PDB entry 7VQX | electron microscopy, 2.74 A resolution | chains A and B of the 6 polymer chains in the assembly

# Chain A
Protein: Guanine nucleotide-binding protein G(s) subunit alpha isoforms short
From: Bos taurus
UniProt: P04896 (GNAS2_BOVIN); residue numbers follow UniProt; this construct covers 1-394
Amino-acid sequence (394 residues; row label = number of the first residue in the row):
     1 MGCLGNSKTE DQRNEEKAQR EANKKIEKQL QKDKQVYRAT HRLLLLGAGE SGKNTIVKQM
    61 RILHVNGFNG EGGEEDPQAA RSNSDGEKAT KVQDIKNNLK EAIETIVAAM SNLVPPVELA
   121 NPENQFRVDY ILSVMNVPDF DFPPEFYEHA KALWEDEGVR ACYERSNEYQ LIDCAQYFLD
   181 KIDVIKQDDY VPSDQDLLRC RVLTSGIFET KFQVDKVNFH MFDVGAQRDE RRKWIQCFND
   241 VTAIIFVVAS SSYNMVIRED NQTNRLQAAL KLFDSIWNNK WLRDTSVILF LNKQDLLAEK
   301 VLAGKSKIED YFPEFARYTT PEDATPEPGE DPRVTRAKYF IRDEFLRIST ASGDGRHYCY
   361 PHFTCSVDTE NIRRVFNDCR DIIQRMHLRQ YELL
Disordered / not traced: 1-8, 63-203, 253-260
Differences from the reference sequence: engineered mutation Asn54 (Ser in P04896), Ala226 (Gly in P04896), Ala268 (Glu in P04896), Lys271 (Asn in P04896), Asp274 (Lys in P04896), Lys280 (Arg in P04896), Asp284 (Thr in P04896), Thr285 (Ile in P04896), Ser366 (Ala in P04896)
Swiss-Prot annotation at these positions:
  - region: Arg42 to Lys53, Thr55 (G1 motif), Asp196 to Thr204 (G2 motif), Phe219 to Gly225, Gln227, Arg228 (G3 motif), Ile288 to Asp295 (G4 motif), Thr364, Cys365, Val367 to Thr369 (G5 motif)
  - binding site (GTP): Gly47 to Lys53, Thr55, Leu197 to Thr204, Asp223 to Gly225, Gln227, Asn292 to Asp295
  - binding site (Mg(2+)): Thr204
  - modified residue: Ser352 (Phosphoserine)
  - lipidation: Gly2 (N-palmitoyl glycine), Cys3 (S-palmitoyl cysteine)
  - cross-link: Lys300 (Glycyl lysine isopeptide (Lys-Gly) (interchain with G-Cter in ubiquitin))

# Chain B
Protein: Guanine nucleotide-binding protein G(I)/G(S)/G(T) subunit beta-1
From: Rattus norvegicus
UniProt: P54311 (GBB1_RAT); numbering as in UniProt (aligned over 2-340)
Amino-acid sequence (400 residues; numbered -33 to 366; the number before each row is that of its first residue; numbers below 1 keep their minus sign (Met-33 is residue -33)):
   -33 MHHHHHHSSG LVPRGSHMAS HHHHHHHHHH GSLLQSELDQ LRQEAEQLKN QIRDARKACA
    27 DATLSQITNN IDPVGRIQMR TRRTLRGHLA KIYAMHWGTD SRLLVSASQD GKLIIWDSYT
    87 TNKVHAIPLR SSWVMTCAYA PSGNYVACGG LDNICSIYNL KTREGNVRVS RELAGHTGYL
   147 SCCRFLDDNQ IVTSSGDTTC ALWDIETGQQ TTTFTGHTGD VMSLSLAPDT RLFVSGACDA
   207 SAKLWDVREG MCRQTFTGHE SDINAICFFP NGNAFATGSD DATCRLFDLR ADQELMTYSH
   267 DNIICGITSV SFSKSGRLLL AGYDDFNCNV WDALKADRAG VLAGHDNRVS CLGVTDDGMA
   327 VATGSWDSFL KIWNGSSGGG GSGGGGSSGV SGWRLFKKIS
Disordered / not traced: -33 to 2, 343-366
Differences from the reference sequence: initiating methionine (-33); expression tag (-32 to 1, 341-366)
Swiss-Prot annotation at these positions:
  - modified residue: Ser2 (N-acetylserine), His266 (Phosphohistidine)

# How chain A and chain B interact
Contacting residue pairs (66):
  Glu16(A) - Asn88(B)  hydrogen bond
  Gln19(A) - Asp83(B)
  Gln19(A) - Thr86(B)
  Gln19(A) - Asn88(B)
  Arg20(A) - Thr86(B)
  Arg20(A) - Asn88(B)
  Asn23(A) - Asn88(B)  hydrogen bond
  Asn23(A) - Lys89(B)
  Ile26(A) - Lys89(B)
  Ile26(A) - Ala92(B)  hydrophobic
  Glu27(A) - Lys89(B)  salt bridge
  Leu30(A) - Gly53(B)
  Leu30(A) - Lys78(B)
  Leu30(A) - Ile80(B)  hydrophobic
  Leu30(A) - Lys89(B)
  Asp33(A) - Leu55(B)
  Asp33(A) - Lys78(B)  salt bridge
  Lys34(A) - Leu55(B)
  Tyr37(A) - Leu55(B)  hydrophobic
  Tyr37(A) - Ala56(B)
  Tyr37(A) - Asp76(B)
  Gly206(A) - Leu117(B)
  Gly206(A) - Asp118(B)
  Gly206(A) - Asn119(B)
  Ile207(A) - Ser97(B)
  Ile207(A) - Trp99(B)
  Ile207(A) - Leu117(B)
  Phe222(A) - Trp99(B)
  Ala226(A) - Asn119(B)  hydrogen bond (backbone-side chain)
  Ala226(A) - Thr143(B)
  Ala226(A) - Gly144(B)
  Gln227(A) - Leu117(B)  hydrogen bond (side chain-backbone)
  Gln227(A) - Asn119(B)
  Gln227(A) - Gly144(B)  hydrogen bond (side chain-backbone)
  Gln227(A) - Tyr145(B)
  Arg228(A) - Gly162(B)  hydrogen bond (side chain-backbone)
  Arg228(A) - Thr164(B)
  Arg228(A) - Thr184(B)
  Arg228(A) - Asp186(B)  salt bridge
  Glu230(A) - Asp186(B)
  Arg232(A) - Cys204(B)
  Arg232(A) - Asp228(B)  salt bridge
  Lys233(A) - Tyr145(B)
  Lys233(A) - Met188(B)
  Lys233(A) - Cys204(B)
  Lys233(A) - Asp228(B)  salt bridge
  Lys233(A) - Asn230(B)  hydrogen bond
  Lys233(A) - Asp246(B)  salt bridge
  Trp234(A) - Leu117(B)  hydrophobic
  Trp234(A) - Tyr145(B)
  Gln236(A) - Lys57(B)
  Gln236(A) - Arg314(B)
  Gln236(A) - Trp332(B)
  Cys237(A) - Lys57(B)  hydrogen bond (backbone-side chain)
  Cys237(A) - Gln75(B)
  Cys237(A) - Trp99(B)
  Cys237(A) - Met101(B)  hydrophobic
  Phe238(A) - Trp99(B)  hydrophobic
  Phe238(A) - Leu117(B)  hydrophobic
  Asn239(A) - Lys57(B)  hydrogen bond
  Asn239(A) - Trp332(B)
  Asp240(A) - Lys57(B)  salt bridge
  Lys280(A) - Asp290(B)  salt bridge
  Trp281(A) - Asp290(B)
  Trp281(A) - Arg314(B)
  Trp281(A) - Trp332(B)  hydrophobic
Also at the interface, not in a pair above, chain A (32 interface residues in all): Ala22, Arg38, Thr204, Ser205, Val241
Also at the interface, not in a pair above, chain B (37 interface residues in all): Asp163, Gly185, Asn313

# Overview
32 residues of chain A face 37 of chain B across their interface; the contacts include 9 hydrogen bonds and 8
salt bridges. Among the polar pairs are Glu27(A)-Lys89(B), Asp33(A)-Lys78(B) and Arg228(A)-Asp186(B).
Here chain A is Guanine nucleotide-binding protein G(s) subunit alpha isoforms short (Bos taurus) and chain B
is Guanine nucleotide-binding protein G(I)/G(S)/G(T) subunit beta-1 (Rattus norvegicus). Entry 7VQX (Cryo-EM
structure of human vasoactive intestinal polypeptide receptor 2 (VIP2R) in complex with PACAP27 and Gs) was
determined by electron microscopy (same publication as 7WBJ).
